PDB entry 6RDN | electron microscopy, 3.20 A resolution | chains R and S of the 31 polymer chains in the assembly

== Chain R ==
Name: Mitochondrial ATP synthase subunit delta
Organism: Polytomella sp. Pringsheim 198.80
Reference sequence: D7P7X6 (D7P7X6_9CHLO); residues 1-199 here = UniProt positions 1-199
Amino-acid sequence (199 residues; each row starts with the number of its first residue):
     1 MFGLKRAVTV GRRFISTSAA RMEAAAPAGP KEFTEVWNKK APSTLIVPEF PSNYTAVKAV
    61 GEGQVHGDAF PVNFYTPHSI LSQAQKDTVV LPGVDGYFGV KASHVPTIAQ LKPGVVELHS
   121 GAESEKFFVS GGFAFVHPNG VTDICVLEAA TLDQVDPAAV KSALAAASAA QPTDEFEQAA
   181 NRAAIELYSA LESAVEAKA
Disordered / not traced: 1-22

== Chain S ==
Name: ATP synthase gamma chain, mitochondrial
Organism: Polytomella sp. Pringsheim 198.80
Reference sequence: Q4LDE7 (Q4LDE7_9CHLO); residues 1-317 here = UniProt positions 1-317
Amino-acid sequence (317 residues; row label = number of the first residue in the row):
     1 MALRKAVLSL GLSQGVAAEA VLGSGMFNAV QHESVRYASN QAVKQRIRAI KNIGKITKAM
    61 KMVAASKMKN AQIAVEQSRG LVDPFVRLFG DFPAVNSNKS VVVAVTSDKG LCGGLNSNIT
   121 KYTRATLATT ESEGKDVVVV SIGDKGRSQL TRIESQRYQL AIADTYKVRV TFGQASLIVE
   181 ELIKHNPQSY QILFNKFRSA ISFKPTVATI LSPDLLEKQL EDVTGNSLDA YDIEASHERS
   241 DVLRDLTEFH LGVTLYNAML ENNCSEHASR MSAMENSTKS AGEMLGKLTL DYNRKRQATI
   301 TTELIEIIAG ASALMDE
Disordered / not traced: 1-38, 316-317

== Chain R / chain S interface ==
Pairs across the interface (103; chain R residue first):
  Glu23(R) with Gln219(S); Asp222(S)
  Ala24(R) with Gln219(S); Asp222(S)
  Ala26(R) with Val95(S); Asn96(S); Leu220(S)
  Ala28(R) with Phe92(S), hydrophobic; Ala94(S); Val95(S), hydrophobic
  Gly29(R) with Asp91(S); Pro93(S)
  Glu32(R) with Ala94(S)
  Phe33(R) with Pro93(S), hydrophobic; Ala94(S), hydrophobic; Thr129(S)
  Val36(R) with Thr129(S)
  Trp37(R) with Tyr122(S), hydrophobic; Ala125(S), hydrogen bond (side chain-backbone); Thr126(S); Thr129(S)
  Lys40(R) with Ala128(S), hydrogen bond (side chain-backbone); Thr129(S); Glu131(S)
  Ala41(R) with Ala125(S), hydrophobic
  Leu45(R) with Lys121(S); Tyr122(S), hydrophobic; Ala125(S), hydrophobic
  Ile46(R) with Tyr122(S), hydrogen bond (backbone-side chain)
  Pro48(R) with Thr126(S); Pro205(S); Val207(S), hydrophobic
  Glu49(R) with Lys204(S); Pro205(S), hydrogen bond (backbone-backbone); Thr206(S); Val207(S), hydrogen bond (backbone-backbone)
  Phe50(R) with Asp91(S); Pro93(S), hydrophobic; Val207(S)
  Pro51(R) with Asp91(S); Val207(S)
  Ser52(R) with Val86(S); Asp91(S), hydrogen bond
  Tyr54(R) with Lys196(S); Arg198(S)
  Thr55(R) with Asp83(S); Val86(S)
  Val57(R) with Arg87(S), hydrogen bond (backbone-side chain)
  Lys58(R) with Arg87(S)
  Ala59(R) with Arg87(S); Tyr231(S)
  Asn73(R) with Arg87(S), hydrogen bond
  Tyr75(R) with Gly80(S); Leu81(S), hydrophobic; Pro84(S); Arg87(S)
  Thr76(R) with Leu81(S)
  Pro77(R) with Ser78(S); Leu81(S); Phe172(S), hydrophobic; Tyr256(S)
  His78(R) with Gln77(S)
  Ser79(R) with Gln77(S)
  Ile80(R) with Gln77(S); Gly80(S)
  Gly93(R) with Glu234(S)
  Val94(R) with Glu234(S); Ala235(S); Ser236(S)
  Asp95(R) with Glu234(S), hydrogen bond (backbone-side chain); Ala235(S)
  Val105(R) with Asp232(S)
  Pro106(R) with Ala230(S); Tyr231(S); Asp232(S), hydrogen bond (backbone-backbone)
  Thr107(R) with Tyr231(S); Asp232(S)
  Ile108(R) with Tyr231(S), hydrophobic; Asp232(S), hydrogen bond (backbone-backbone); Ile233(S); Glu234(S), hydrogen bond (backbone-backbone); Leu246(S), hydrophobic
  Ala109(R) with Glu234(S)
  Gln110(R) with Glu234(S)
  Phe133(R) with Val242(S), hydrophobic; Asp245(S); Leu246(S), hydrophobic; Phe249(S), hydrophobic
  Phe135(R) with Pro84(S), hydrophobic; Leu88(S), hydrophobic; Leu246(S), hydrophobic
  Val136(R) with Tyr231(S)
  His137(R) with Arg87(S); Leu88(S); Tyr231(S)
  Pro138(R) with Tyr231(S)
  Asp143(R) with Pro84(S); Arg87(S), salt bridge
  Cys145(R) with Leu81(S), hydrophobic; Pro84(S), hydrophobic; Phe249(S)
  Leu147(R) with Phe172(S), hydrophobic; Phe249(S), hydrophobic
Also at the interface, not in a pair above, chain R (51 interface residues in all): Pro30, Gly96, Phe98, Val141
Also at the interface, not in a pair above, chain S (49 interface residues in all): Glu76, Val82, Phe85, Ala208, Leu228

== Overview ==
51 residues of chain R face 49 of chain S across their interface; the contacts include 12 hydrogen bonds and 1
salt bridge. Among the polar pairs are Asp143(R)-Arg87(S), Trp37(R)-Ala125(S) and Lys40(R)-Ala128(S).
Chain R is Mitochondrial ATP synthase subunit delta and chain S is ATP synthase gamma chain, mitochondrial,
both from Polytomella sp. Pringsheim 198.80; the structure, Cryo-EM structure of Polytomella F-ATP synthase,
Rotary substate 1C, monomer-masked refinement, was determined by electron microscopy together with 6RD4, 6RD5,
6RD6, 6RD7, 6RD8, 6RD9 and 46 further entries from the same study.
